Entry 6UCB (electron microscopy, 3.28 A resolution); this record covers chains A and D of the 8 polymer chains in the assembly.

[Chain A (and D)]
Protein: Glutamate receptor 2
Source organism: Rattus norvegicus
Notes: chain D of this document is another copy of the same molecule, construct and numbering; everything in this record applies to it too
UniProtKB: P19491 (GRIA2_RAT); residues -20 to 847 here correspond to UniProt positions 1-868 (UniProt number = residue number + 21)
Chain sequence (889 residues; row label = number of the first residue in the row; numbers below 1 keep their minus sign (Met-20 is residue -20)):
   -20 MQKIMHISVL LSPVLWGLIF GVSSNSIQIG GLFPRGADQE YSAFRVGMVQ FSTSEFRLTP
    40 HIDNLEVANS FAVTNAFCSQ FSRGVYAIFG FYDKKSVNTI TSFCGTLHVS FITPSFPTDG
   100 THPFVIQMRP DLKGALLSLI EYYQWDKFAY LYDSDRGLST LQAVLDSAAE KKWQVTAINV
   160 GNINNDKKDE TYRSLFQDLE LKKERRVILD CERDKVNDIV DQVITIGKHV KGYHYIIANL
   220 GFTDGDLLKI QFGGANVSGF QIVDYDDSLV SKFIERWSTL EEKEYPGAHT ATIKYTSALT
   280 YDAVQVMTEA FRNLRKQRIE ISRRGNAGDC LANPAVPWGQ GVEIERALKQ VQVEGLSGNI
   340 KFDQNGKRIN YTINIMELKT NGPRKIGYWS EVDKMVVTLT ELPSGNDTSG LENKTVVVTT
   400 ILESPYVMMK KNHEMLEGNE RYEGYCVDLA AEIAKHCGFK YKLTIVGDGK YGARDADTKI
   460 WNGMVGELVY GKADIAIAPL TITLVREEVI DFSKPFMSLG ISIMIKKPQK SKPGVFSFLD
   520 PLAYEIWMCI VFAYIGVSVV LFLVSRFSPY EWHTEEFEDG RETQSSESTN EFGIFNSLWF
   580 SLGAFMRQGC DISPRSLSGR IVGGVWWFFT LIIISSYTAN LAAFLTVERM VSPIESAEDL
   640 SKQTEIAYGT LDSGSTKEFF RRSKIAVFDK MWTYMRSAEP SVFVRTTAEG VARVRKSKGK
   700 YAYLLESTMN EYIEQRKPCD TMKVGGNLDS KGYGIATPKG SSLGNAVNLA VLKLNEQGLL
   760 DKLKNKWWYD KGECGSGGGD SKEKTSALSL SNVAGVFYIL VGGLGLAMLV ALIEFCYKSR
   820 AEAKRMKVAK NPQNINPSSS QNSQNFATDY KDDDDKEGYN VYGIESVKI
Disordered / not traced: -20 to 393, 549-594, 777-783, 825-868
Differences from the reference sequence: conflict Arg586 (Gln607 in P19491); expression tag (848-868)
Cystine bridges: Cys718-Cys773
Small-molecule neighbours:
  - palmitoleic acid (PAM), molecule 1: Gly513, Val514, Phe515
  - palmitoleic acid (PAM), molecule 2: Phe515, Ile798, Gly801, Gly802, Leu805
  - palmitoleic acid (PAM), molecule 3: Tyr523, Trp526, Met527, Val530, Ile798
  - ZK1 ({[7-morpholin-4-yl-2,3-dioxo-6-(trifluoromethyl)-3,4-dihydroquinoxalin-1(2H)-yl]methyl}phosphonic acid): Glu402, Tyr405, Tyr450, Pro478, Leu479, Thr480, Arg485, Gly653, Ser654, Thr655, Thr686, Glu705, Met708, Tyr732
UniProt features mapped onto this chain:
  - region: Ala846, Thr847 (Required for interaction with IQSEC1)
  - binding site (L-glutamate): Pro478, Thr480, Arg485, Ser654, Thr655, Glu705
  - site: Arg453 (Interaction with the cone snail toxin Con-ikot-ikot), Ile633 (Crucial to convey clamshell closure to channel opening), Arg660 (Interaction with the cone snail toxin Con-ikot-ikot), Lys752 (Interaction with the cone snail toxin Con-ikot-ikot)
  - modified residue (Phosphoserine): Ser662, Ser696, Ser839, Ser842
  - lipidation (S-palmitoyl cysteine): Cys589, Cys815
  - glycosylation (N-linked (GlcNAc...) asparagine): Asn235, Asn349, Asn385, Asn392
What the authors report for this chain:
  - binding site for 1-Oleoyl-R-glycerol: Tyr523, Met527, Val530, Phe607
  - binding site for cholesterol: Tyr797
  - specificity-determining residues: Glu524, Met527, Cys528, Leu789, Ala793 (by similarity / conservation)

[How chain A and chain D interact]
Pairs across the interface (85):
  Ile481(A) - Leu751(D)  hydrophobic
  Thr482(A) - Glu755(D)
  Leu483(A) - Leu748(D)
  Leu483(A) - Lys752(D)
  Leu483(A) - Glu755(D)  hydrogen bond (backbone-side chain)
  Glu486(A) - Leu748(D)
  Glu486(A) - Leu751(D)
  Phe491(A) - Lys493(D)  hydrogen bond (backbone-side chain)
  Ser492(A) - Lys493(D)
  Lys493(A) - Phe491(D)  hydrogen bond (side chain-backbone)
  Lys493(A) - Ser492(D)
  Pro494(A) - Pro494(D)
  Ser497(A) - Ser497(D)  hydrogen bond
  Phe517(A) - Ile611(D)  hydrophobic
  Trp526(A) - Phe607(D)  hydrophobic
  Tyr533(A) - Arg599(D)
  Tyr533(A) - Gly602(D)
  Tyr533(A) - Gly603(D)  hydrogen bond (side chain-backbone)
  Thr609(A) - Trp606(D)
  Ile613(A) - Leu610(D)  hydrophobic
  Tyr616(A) - Ser614(D)
  Thr617(A) - Ser614(D)  hydrogen bond
  Thr617(A) - Thr617(D)
  Leu620(A) - Ser614(D)
  Leu620(A) - Ser615(D)
  Leu620(A) - Ala618(D)  hydrophobic
  Ala621(A) - Ala618(D)
  Leu624(A) - Asn619(D)
  Thr625(A) - Ala622(D)
  Arg628(A) - Ala622(D)  hydrogen bond (side chain-backbone)
  Arg628(A) - Phe623(D)
  Arg628(A) - Val626(D)
  Arg628(A) - Arg628(D)
  Met629(A) - Val626(D)  hydrophobic
  Arg661(A) - Glu755(D)  hydrogen bond (side chain-backbone)
  Arg661(A) - Gln756(D)
  Lys663(A) - Lys761(D)
  Ile664(A) - Asn764(D)
  Asn747(A) - Glu486(D)
  Leu748(A) - Leu483(D)
  Leu748(A) - Glu486(D)
  Leu748(A) - Glu487(D)
  Leu751(A) - Ile481(D)  hydrophobic
  Leu751(A) - Thr482(D)
  Leu751(A) - Glu486(D)
  Lys752(A) - Leu483(D)
  Glu755(A) - Thr482(D)
  Glu755(A) - Leu483(D)  hydrogen bond (side chain-backbone)
  Glu755(A) - Arg661(D)  hydrogen bond (backbone-side chain)
  Asp760(A) - Leu727(D)
  Ser785(A) - Asn619(D)
  Ser785(A) - Phe623(D)
  Ala786(A) - Asp519(D)
  Ala786(A) - Pro520(D)
  Ala786(A) - Asn619(D)
  Ala786(A) - Phe623(D)
  Leu787(A) - Pro520(D)  hydrogen bond (backbone-backbone)
  Leu787(A) - Leu521(D)  hydrophobic
  Leu787(A) - Ala522(D)  hydrogen bond (backbone-backbone)
  Leu787(A) - Ile525(D)
  Leu787(A) - Ser615(D)
  Leu787(A) - Asn619(D)
  Ser788(A) - Ile525(D)
  Leu789(A) - Glu524(D)
  Leu789(A) - Ile525(D)
  Val795(A) - Phe608(D)  hydrophobic
  Val795(A) - Ile611(D)  hydrophobic
  Phe796(A) - Cys528(D)  hydrophobic
  Phe796(A) - Phe608(D)  hydrophobic
  Ile798(A) - Val604(D)
  Ile798(A) - Phe607(D)  hydrophobic
  Leu799(A) - Ala532(D)  hydrophobic
  Leu799(A) - Val604(D)  hydrophobic
  Leu803(A) - Val539(D)  hydrophobic
  Ala806(A) - Ser597(D)  hydrogen bond (backbone-side chain)
  Ala806(A) - Ile600(D)  hydrophobic
  Ala806(A) - Val601(D)  hydrophobic
  Met807(A) - Leu542(D)  hydrophobic
  Val809(A) - Ser597(D)
  Ala810(A) - Ser547(D)
  Ala810(A) - Ser597(D)
  Leu811(A) - Phe546(D)  hydrophobic
  Phe814(A) - Phe546(D)
  Phe814(A) - Ser547(D)
  Lys817(A) - Pro548(D)
Also at the interface, not in a pair above, chain A (60 interface residues in all): Glu487, Ile529, Ser537, Phe541, Trp605, Phe658, Leu727, Asp728, Gln756, Val792, Gly802, Leu805
Also at the interface, not in a pair above, chain D (64 interface residues in all): Ile529, Val536, Val543, Leu596, Trp605, Ile612, Thr625, Ser662, Ile664, Asn747, Asp760

[Overview]
Chain A and chain D form an interface of 60 and 64 residues respectively, with 13 hydrogen bonds. Polar
contacts include Leu483(A)-Glu755(D), Phe491(A)-Lys493(D) and Ser497(A)-Ser497(D). From the paper: a binding
site for 1-Oleoyl-R-glycerol at Tyr523(A), Met527(A) and Val530(A) among others; a binding site for
cholesterol at Tyr797(A).
Chain A and chain D are both Glutamate receptor 2 (Rattus norvegicus); the structure, GluA2 in complex with
its auxiliary subunit CNIH3 - with antagonist ZK200775, LBD, TMD, CNIH3, and ..., was determined by electron
microscopy together with 6PEQ, 6U5S, 6U6I, 6UD4 and 6UD8 from the same study.
